8D1T - chains A and L of the 3 polymer chains in the assembly; structure by X-ray diffraction, 2.94 A resolution.

Chain A:
Name: Ubiquitin carboxyl-terminal hydrolase 30
Organism: Homo sapiens
Notes: EC 3.4.19.12
UniProt: Q70CQ3 (UBP30_HUMAN); numbering as in UniProt; present here: 64-178, 217-357, 432-502
Sequence (349 residues; numbered 63 to 516; 105 numbers in that range are skipped by the numbering (no residue carries them; nothing is unmodelled there); the number before each row is that of its first residue):
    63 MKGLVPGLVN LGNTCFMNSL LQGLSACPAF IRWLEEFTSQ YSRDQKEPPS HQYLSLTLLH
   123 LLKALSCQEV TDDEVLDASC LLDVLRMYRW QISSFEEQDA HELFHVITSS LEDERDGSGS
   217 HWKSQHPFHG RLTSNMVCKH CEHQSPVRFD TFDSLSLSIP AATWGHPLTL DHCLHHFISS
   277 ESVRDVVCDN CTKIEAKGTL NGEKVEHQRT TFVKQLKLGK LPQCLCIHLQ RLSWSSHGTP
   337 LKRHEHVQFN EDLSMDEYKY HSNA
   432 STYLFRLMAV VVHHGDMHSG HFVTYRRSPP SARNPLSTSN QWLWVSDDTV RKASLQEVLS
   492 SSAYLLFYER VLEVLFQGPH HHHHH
Unresolved in the structure: 63-65, 298-304, 508-516
Differences from the reference sequence: initiating methionine (63); linker (179-182, 358-360); engineered mutation Asp348 (Phe in Q70CQ3), Ser350 (Met in Q70CQ3), Glu353 (Ile in Q70CQ3); expression tag (503-516)
Glycans and other covalent adducts: compound PXW linked to Cys77
Bound ions: Zn2+: Cys234, Cys237, Cys284, Cys287
Small-molecule neighbours: PXW ((1R,2R,4S,7E)-7-[amino(sulfanyl)methylidene]-2-{[(1P)-3-chloro-3'-(1-cyanocyclopropyl)[1,1'-biphenyl]-4-carbonyl]amino}-7-azabicyclo[2.2.1]heptan-7-ium): Asn72, Gly74, Asn75, Thr76, Phe78, Phe157, Glu158, Gln160, Asp161, Leu328, Ser329, Trp330, Pro336, Leu337, His444, Asp447, Met448, Gly451, His452, Phe453
Curated features (UniProtKB/Swiss-Prot):
  - active site: Cys77 (Nucleophile), His452 (Proton acceptor)
  - mutagenesis: Cys77 (C77S: Loss of deubiquitinase activity and impaired ability to inhibit mitophagy. Increased TOMM20 ubiquitination)
  - cross-link (Glycyl lysine isopeptide (Lys-Gly)): Lys235 (interchain with G-Cter in ubiquitin), Lys289 (interchain with G-Cter in ubiquitin)

Chain L:
Name: mouse anti-huUSP30 Fab light chain
Organism: Mus musculus
Notes: antibody fragment or engineered binder
Sequence (214 residues; row label = number of the first residue in the row):
     1 DIVMTQSQKF MSTSVGDRVS VTCKASQNVG TNVAWYQQKP GQSPKALIYS ASYRYSGVPD
    61 RFTGSGSGTD FTLTISNVQS EDLAEYFCQQ YNSFPLTFGA GTKLELKRAD AAPTVSIFPP
   121 SSEQLTSGGA SVVCFLNNFY PKDINVKWKI DGSERQNGVL NSWTDQDSKD STYSMSSTLT
   181 LTKDEYERHN SYTCEATHKT STSPIVKSFN RNEC
Unresolved in the structure: 148-155, 168-169, 192-196, 213-214

Interface between chain A and chain L:
Residue-residue contacts (26):
  Thr259(A) with Tyr91(L), hydrogen bond (side chain-backbone); Phe94(L); Leu96(L)
  Trp260(A) with Tyr36(L); Gln89(L); Tyr91(L), hydrophobic; Leu96(L), hydrophobic
  His262(A) with Ala34(L); Tyr36(L); Tyr49(L); Tyr55(L), hydrogen bond; Gln89(L), hydrogen bond; Tyr91(L)
  Pro263(A) with Tyr55(L)
  Thr265(A) with Tyr49(L); Ser50(L), hydrogen bond; Tyr53(L)
  Asp267(A) with Thr31(L); Tyr53(L), hydrogen bond
  His268(A) with Thr31(L); Asn32(L), hydrogen bond
  His271(A) with Gly30(L); Thr31(L); Ser67(L), hydrogen bond
  Gln344(A) with Tyr49(L), hydrogen bond
  Asn346(A) with Tyr53(L)
Interface residues without a listed pair, chain A (13 interface residues in all): Ala258, Ser275, Glu353
Interface residues without a listed pair, chain L (17 interface residues in all): Asn28, Asn92, Phe98

Overview:
Chain A and chain L form an interface of 13 and 17 residues respectively; the contacts include 8 hydrogen
bonds. Among the polar pairs are Thr259(A)-Tyr91(L), His262(A)-Tyr55(L) and His262(A)-Gln89(L). Covalently
linked compound PXW: at Cys77(A).
Chain A is Ubiquitin carboxyl-terminal hydrolase 30 (Homo sapiens) and chain L is mouse anti-huUSP30 Fab light
chain (Mus musculus); the structure, Crystal structure of human USP30 in complex with a covalent inhibitor 552
and a Fab, was determined by X-ray diffraction.
